PDB entry 9DUL | electron microscopy, 2.56 A resolution | chains A and K of the 21 polymer chains in the assembly

== Chain A ==
Molecule: 16S rRNA
Organism: Escherichia coli
Sequence (1533 nucleotides; row label = number of the first residue in the row):
     2 AAUUGAAGAGUUUGAUCAUGGCUCAGAUUGAACGCUGGCGGCAGGCCUAA
    52 CACAUGCAAGUCGAACGGUAACAGGAAGAAGCUUGCUUCUUUGCUGACGA
   102 GUGGCGGACGGGUGAGUAAUGUCUGGGAAACUGCCUGAUGGAGGGGGAUA
   152 ACUACUGGAAACGGUAGCUAAUACCGCAUAACGUCGCAAGACCAAAGAGG
   202 GGGACCUUCGGGCCUCUUGCCAUCGGAUGUGCCCAGAUGGGAUUAGCUAG
   252 UAGGUGGGGUAACGGCUCACCUAGGCGACGAUCCCUAGCUGGUCUGAGAG
   302 GAUGACCAGCCACACUGGAACUGAGACACGGUCCAGACUCCUACGGGAGG
   352 CAGCAGUGGGGAAUAUUGCACAAUGGGCGCAAGCCUGAUGCAGCCAUGCC
   402 GCGUGUAUGAAGAAGGCCUUCGGGUUGUAAAGUACUUUCAGCGGGGAGGA
   452 AGGGAGUAAAGUUAAUACCUUUGCUCAUUGACGUUACCCGCAGAAGAAGC
   502 ACCGGCUAACUCCGUGCCAGCAGCCXCGGUAAUACGGAGGGUGCAAGCGU
   552 UAAUCGGAAUUACUGGGCGUAAAGCGCACGCAGGCGGUUUGUUAAGUCAG
   602 AUGUGAAAUCCCCGGGCUCAACCUGGGAACUGCAUCUGAUACUGGCAAGC
   652 UUGAGUCUCGUAGAGGGGGGUAGAAUUCCAGGUGUAGCGGUGAAAUGCGU
   702 AGAGAUCUGGAGGAAUACCGGUGGCGAAGGCGGCCCCCUGGACGAAGACU
   752 GACGCUCAGGUGCGAAAGCGUGGGGAGCAAACAGGAUUAGAUACCCUGGU
   802 AGUCCACGCCGUAAACGAUGUCGACUUGGAGGUUGUGCCCUUGAGGCGUG
   852 GCUUCCGGAGCUAACGCGUUAAGUCGACCGCCUGGGGAGUACGGCCGCAA
   902 GGUUAAAACUCAAAUGAAUUGACGGGGGCCCGCACAAGCGGUGGAGCAUG
   952 UGGUUUAAUUCGAUCXAACGCGAAGAACCUUACCUGGUCUUGACAUCCAC
  1002 GGAAGUUUUCAGAGAUGAGAAUGUGCCUUCGGGAACCGUGAGACAGGUGC
  1052 UGCAUGGCUGUCGUCAGCUCGUGUUGUGAAAUGUUGGGUUAAGUCCCGCA
  1102 ACGAGCGCAACCCUUAUCCUUUGUUGCCAGCGGUCCGGCCGGGAACUCAA
  1152 AGGAGACUGCCAGUGAUAAACUGGAGGAAGGUGGGGAUGACGUCAAGUCA
  1202 UCAUGGCCCUUACGACCAGGGCUACACACGUGCUACAAUGGCGCAUACAA
  1252 AGAGAAGCGACCUCGCGAGAGCAAGCGGACCUCAUAAAGUGCGUCGUAGU
  1302 CCGGAUUGGAGUCUGCAACUCGACUCCAUGAAGUCGGAAUCGCUAGUAAU
  1352 CGUGGAUCAGAAUGCCACGGUGAAUACGUUCCCGGGCCUUGUACACACCG
  1402 CCCGUXACACCAUGGGAGUGGGUUGCAAAAGAAGUAGGUAGCUUAACCUU
  1452 CGGGAGGGCGCUUACCACUUUGUGAUUCAUGACUGGGGUGAAGUCGUAAC
  1502 AAGGUAACCGUAGGGGAACCUGCGGUUGGAUCA
Not modelled in the structure: 205-213, 841-845, 1207, 1516
Sequence notes: conflict C966 (G493406 in 2852408577)
Modified / non-standard residues: PSU (pseudouridine-5'-monophosphate) at position 516, G7M (N7-methyl-guanosine-5'-monophosphate) at position 527, 5MC (5-methylcytidine-5'-monophosphate) at position 967, 4OC (4n,o2'-methylcytidine-5'-monophosphate) at position 1402, 5MC (5-methylcytidine-5'-monophosphate) at position 1407, UR3 (3-methyluridine-5'-monophoshate) at position 1498, MA6 (6N-dimethyladenosine-5'-monophoshate) at position 1518, MA6 (6N-dimethyladenosine-5'-monophoshate) at position 1519

== Chain K ==
Name: Small ribosomal subunit protein uS11
Organism: Escherichia coli
UniProt: A0A0H3PWX2 (A0A0H3PWX2_ECO5C); numbering as in UniProt (aligned over 1-129)
Chain sequence (129 residues; each row starts with the number of its first residue):
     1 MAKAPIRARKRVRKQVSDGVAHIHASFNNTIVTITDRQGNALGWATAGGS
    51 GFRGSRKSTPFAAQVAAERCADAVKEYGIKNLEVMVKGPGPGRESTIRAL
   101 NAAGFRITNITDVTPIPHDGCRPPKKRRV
Not modelled in the structure: 1-12, 119
Sequence notes: conflict Asp119 (Asn in A0A0H3PWX2)
Modified / non-standard residues: Asp119 (beta-L-aspartic acid; IAS)

== How chain A and chain K interact ==
Pairs across the interface (79; chain A residue first):
  G674(A) - His118(K)  hydrogen bond to the base
  A675(A) - Ile116(K)  hydrogen bond to the sugar
  A675(A) - Pro117(K)  base contact
  A675(A) - His118(K)  hydrogen bond to the base
  A675(A) - Gly120(K)  base contact
  A676(A) - Pro115(K)  sugar contact
  A676(A) - Ile116(K)  sugar contact
  A676(A) - Pro117(K)  sugar contact
  A676(A) - Cys121(K)  base contact
  U677(A) - Cys121(K)  base contact
  G683(A) - Gly39(K)  hydrogen bond to the base
  G683(A) - Asn40(K)  hydrogen bond to the base
  U684(A) - Asn40(K)  sugar contact
  U684(A) - Ala41(K)  hydrogen bond to the sugar
  U686(A) - Trp44(K)  sugar contact
  A687(A) - Trp44(K)  sugar contact
  G688(A) - Trp44(K)  sugar contact
  G688(A) - Thr46(K)  phosphate contact
  G688(A) - Gly49(K)  sugar contact
  C689(A) - Asn29(K)  hydrogen bond to the phosphate
  C689(A) - Ile31(K)  phosphate contact
  C689(A) - Thr46(K)  phosphate contact
  C689(A) - Gly48(K)  phosphate contact
  C689(A) - Gly49(K)  hydrogen bond to the phosphate
  G690(A) - Asn29(K)  hydrogen bond to the phosphate
  G690(A) - Arg53(K)  hydrogen bond to the base
  G690(A) - Lys57(K)  base contact
  G691(A) - Asn28(K)  hydrogen bond to the phosphate
  G691(A) - Arg53(K)  hydrogen bond to the base
  G691(A) - Lys57(K)  hydrogen bond to the base
  U692(A) - Asn28(K)  hydrogen bond to the phosphate
  U692(A) - Gly54(K)  base contact
  U692(A) - Arg127(K)  phosphate contact
  G693(A) - Arg127(K)  salt bridge to the phosphate
  A694(A) - Gly54(K)  phosphate contact
  A694(A) - Ser55(K)  phosphate contact
  A695(A) - Gly54(K)  hydrogen bond to the phosphate
  A704(A) - Trp44(K)  base contact
  G705(A) - Ile31(K)  base contact
  G705(A) - Trp44(K)  base contact
  A706(A) - His24(K)  sugar contact
  A706(A) - Thr33(K)  hydrogen bond to the sugar
  U707(A) - His22(K)  hydrogen bond to the phosphate
  U707(A) - Thr35(K)  sugar contact
  U707(A) - Gly39(K)  hydrogen bond to the sugar
  U707(A) - Lys87(K)  salt bridge to the phosphate
  C708(A) - Gln38(K)  sugar contact
  C708(A) - Gly39(K)  sugar contact
  G714(A) - Cys121(K)  base contact
  A715(A) - Gly120(K)  base contact
  A716(A) - His118(K)  base contact
  A716(A) - Gly120(K)  hydrogen bond to the base
  U717(A) - His118(K)  sugar contact
  A718(A) - Pro117(K)  sugar contact
  A718(A) - His118(K)  stacking on the base
  A777(A) - Cys121(K)  base contact
  G778(A) - Cys121(K)  sugar contact
  G778(A) - Arg122(K)  hydrogen bond to the sugar
  C779(A) - Arg122(K)  hydrogen bond to the sugar
  C779(A) - Pro123(K)  sugar contact
  C779(A) - Pro124(K)  phosphate contact
  C779(A) - Lys125(K)  phosphate contact
  A780(A) - Pro124(K)  phosphate contact
  A780(A) - Lys125(K)  hydrogen bond to the phosphate
  A781(A) - Lys125(K)  salt bridge to the phosphate
  C795(A) - Arg128(K)  hydrogen bond to the sugar
  C796(A) - Arg127(K)  hydrogen bond to the sugar
  C796(A) - Arg128(K)  hydrogen bond to the phosphate
  C796(A) - Val129(K)  sugar contact
  C797(A) - Arg127(K)  salt bridge to the phosphate
  U1506(A) - Arg128(K)  hydrogen bond to the base
  U1506(A) - Val129(K)  sugar contact
  A1507(A) - Val129(K)  phosphate contact
  U1522(A) - Lys125(K)  hydrogen bond to the phosphate
  U1522(A) - Arg128(K)  salt bridge to the phosphate
  G1523(A) - Lys125(K)  salt bridge to the phosphate
  G1523(A) - Arg128(K)  salt bridge to the phosphate
  C1524(A) - Arg122(K)  salt bridge to the phosphate
  G1525(A) - Arg122(K)  salt bridge to the phosphate
Also at the interface, not in a pair above, chain A (41 interface residues in all): G685
Also at the interface, not in a pair above, chain K (36 interface residues in all): Ser26, Met85, Lys126

== Summary ==
Chain A and chain K form an interface of 41 and 36 residues respectively, with 27 hydrogen bonds, 9 salt
bridges and 1 aromatic stacking contact. Polar pairs include G674(A)-His118(K), A675(A)-His118(K) and
G683(A)-Gly39(K).
Chain A is 16S rRNA and chain K is Small ribosomal subunit protein uS11, both from Escherichia coli; the
structure, Structure of mutant 30S subunit with extended helix 26, version 4, was determined by electron
microscopy, deposited together with 9DUK.
